PDB entry 8OXP | electron microscopy, 2.60 A resolution | chains A and B

# Chain A (and B)
Name: Serine-protein kinase ATM
From: Homo sapiens
Notes: EC 2.7.11.1; chain B of this document is another copy of the same molecule, construct and numbering; everything in this record applies to it too
UniProtKB: Q13315 (ATM_HUMAN); residues 1-3056 here = UniProt positions 1-3056
Sequence (3184 residues; row label = number of the first residue in the row; numbers below 1 keep their minus sign (Met-127 is residue -127)):
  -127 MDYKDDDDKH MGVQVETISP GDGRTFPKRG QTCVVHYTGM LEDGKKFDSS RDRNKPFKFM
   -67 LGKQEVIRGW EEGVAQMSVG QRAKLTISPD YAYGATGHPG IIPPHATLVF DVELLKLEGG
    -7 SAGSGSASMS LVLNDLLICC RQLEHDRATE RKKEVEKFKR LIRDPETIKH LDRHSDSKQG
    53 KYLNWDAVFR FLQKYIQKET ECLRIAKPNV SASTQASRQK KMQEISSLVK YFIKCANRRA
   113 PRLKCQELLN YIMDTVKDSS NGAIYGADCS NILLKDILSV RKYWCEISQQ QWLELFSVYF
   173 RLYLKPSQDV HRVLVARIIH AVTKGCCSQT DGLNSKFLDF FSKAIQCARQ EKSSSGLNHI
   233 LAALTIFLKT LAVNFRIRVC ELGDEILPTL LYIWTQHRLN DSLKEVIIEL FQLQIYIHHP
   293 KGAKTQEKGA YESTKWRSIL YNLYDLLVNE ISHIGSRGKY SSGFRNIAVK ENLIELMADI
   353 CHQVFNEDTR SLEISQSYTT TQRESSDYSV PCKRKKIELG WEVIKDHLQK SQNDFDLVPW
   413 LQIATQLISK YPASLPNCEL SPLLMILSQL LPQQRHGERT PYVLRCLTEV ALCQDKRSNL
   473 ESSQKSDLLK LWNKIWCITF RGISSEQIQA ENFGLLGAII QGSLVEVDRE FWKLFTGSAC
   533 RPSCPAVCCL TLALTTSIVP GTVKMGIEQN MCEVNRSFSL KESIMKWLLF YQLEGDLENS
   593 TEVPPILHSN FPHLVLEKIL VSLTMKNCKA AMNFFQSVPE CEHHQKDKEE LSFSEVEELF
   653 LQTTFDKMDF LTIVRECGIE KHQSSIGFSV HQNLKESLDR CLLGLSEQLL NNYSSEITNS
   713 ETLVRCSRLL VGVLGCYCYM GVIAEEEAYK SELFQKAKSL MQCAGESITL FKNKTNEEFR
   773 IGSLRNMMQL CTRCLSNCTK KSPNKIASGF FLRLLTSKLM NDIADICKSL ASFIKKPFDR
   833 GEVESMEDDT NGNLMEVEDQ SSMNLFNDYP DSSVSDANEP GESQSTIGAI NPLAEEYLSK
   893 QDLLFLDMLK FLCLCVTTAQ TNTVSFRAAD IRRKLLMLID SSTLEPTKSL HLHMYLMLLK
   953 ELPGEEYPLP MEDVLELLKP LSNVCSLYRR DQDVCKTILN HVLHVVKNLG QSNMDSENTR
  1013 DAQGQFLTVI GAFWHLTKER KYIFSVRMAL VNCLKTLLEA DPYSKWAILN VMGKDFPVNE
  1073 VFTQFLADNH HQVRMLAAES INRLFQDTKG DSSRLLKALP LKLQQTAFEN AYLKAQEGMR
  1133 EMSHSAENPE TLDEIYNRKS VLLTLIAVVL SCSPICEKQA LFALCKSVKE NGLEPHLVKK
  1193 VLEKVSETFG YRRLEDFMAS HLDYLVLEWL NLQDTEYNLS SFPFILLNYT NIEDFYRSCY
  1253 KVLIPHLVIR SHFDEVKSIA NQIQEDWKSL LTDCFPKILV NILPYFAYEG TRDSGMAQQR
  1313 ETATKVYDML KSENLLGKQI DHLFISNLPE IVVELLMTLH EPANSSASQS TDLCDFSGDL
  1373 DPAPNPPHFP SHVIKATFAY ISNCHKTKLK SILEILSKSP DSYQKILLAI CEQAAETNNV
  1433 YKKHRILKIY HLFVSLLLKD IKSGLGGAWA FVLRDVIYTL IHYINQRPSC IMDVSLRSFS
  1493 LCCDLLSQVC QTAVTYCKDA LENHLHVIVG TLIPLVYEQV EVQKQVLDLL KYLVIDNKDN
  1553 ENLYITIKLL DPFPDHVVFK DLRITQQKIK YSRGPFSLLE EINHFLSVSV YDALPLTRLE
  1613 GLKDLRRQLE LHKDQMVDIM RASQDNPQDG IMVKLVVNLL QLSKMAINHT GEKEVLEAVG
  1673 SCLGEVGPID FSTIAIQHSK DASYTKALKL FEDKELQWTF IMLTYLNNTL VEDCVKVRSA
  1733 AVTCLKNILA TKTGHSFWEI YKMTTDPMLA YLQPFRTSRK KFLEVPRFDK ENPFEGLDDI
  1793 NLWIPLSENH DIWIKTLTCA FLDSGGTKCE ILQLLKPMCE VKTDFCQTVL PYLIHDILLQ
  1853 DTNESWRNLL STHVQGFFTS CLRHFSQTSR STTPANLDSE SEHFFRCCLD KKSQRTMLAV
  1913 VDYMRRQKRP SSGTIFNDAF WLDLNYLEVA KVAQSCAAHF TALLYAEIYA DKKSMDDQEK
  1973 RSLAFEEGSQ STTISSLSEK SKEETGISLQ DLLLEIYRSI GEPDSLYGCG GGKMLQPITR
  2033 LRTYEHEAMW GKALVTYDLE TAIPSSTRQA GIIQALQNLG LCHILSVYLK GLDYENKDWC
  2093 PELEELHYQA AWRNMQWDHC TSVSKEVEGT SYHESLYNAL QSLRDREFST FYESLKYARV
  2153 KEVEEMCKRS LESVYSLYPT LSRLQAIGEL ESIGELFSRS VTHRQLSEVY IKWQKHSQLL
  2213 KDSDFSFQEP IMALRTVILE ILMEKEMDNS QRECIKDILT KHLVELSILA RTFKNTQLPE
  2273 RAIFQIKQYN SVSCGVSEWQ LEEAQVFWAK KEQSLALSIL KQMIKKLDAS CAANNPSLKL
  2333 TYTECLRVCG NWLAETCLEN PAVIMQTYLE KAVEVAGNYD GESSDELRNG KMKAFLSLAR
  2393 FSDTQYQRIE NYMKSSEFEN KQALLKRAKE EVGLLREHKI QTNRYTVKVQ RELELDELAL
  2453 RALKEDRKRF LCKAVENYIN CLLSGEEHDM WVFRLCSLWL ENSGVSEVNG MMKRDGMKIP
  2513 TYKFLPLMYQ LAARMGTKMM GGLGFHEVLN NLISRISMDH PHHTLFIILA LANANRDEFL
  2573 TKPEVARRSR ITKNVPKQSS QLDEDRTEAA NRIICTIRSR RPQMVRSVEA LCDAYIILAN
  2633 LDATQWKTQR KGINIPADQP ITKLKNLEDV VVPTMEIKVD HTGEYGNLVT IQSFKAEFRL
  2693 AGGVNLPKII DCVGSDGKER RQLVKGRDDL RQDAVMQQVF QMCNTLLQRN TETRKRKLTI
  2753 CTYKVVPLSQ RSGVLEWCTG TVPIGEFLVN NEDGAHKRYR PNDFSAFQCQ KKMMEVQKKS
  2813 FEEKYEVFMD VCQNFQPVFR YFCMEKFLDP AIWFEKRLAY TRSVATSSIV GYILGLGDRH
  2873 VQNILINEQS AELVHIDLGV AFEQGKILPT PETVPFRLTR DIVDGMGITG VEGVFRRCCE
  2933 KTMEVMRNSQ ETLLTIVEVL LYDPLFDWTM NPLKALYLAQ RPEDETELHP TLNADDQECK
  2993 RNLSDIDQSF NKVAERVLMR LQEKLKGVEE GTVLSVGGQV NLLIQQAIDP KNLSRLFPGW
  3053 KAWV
Unresolved in the structure: -127 to 4, 45-55, 75-86, 330-336, 359-388, 555-569, 586-592, 634-643, 665-678, 827-876, 1102-1107, 1135-1141, 1355-1370, 1877-1898, 1975-1983, 2113-2120, 2423-2435, 2574-2590, 2975-3000
Differences from the reference sequence: initiating methionine (-127); expression tag (-126 to 0); engineered mutation Ala2971 (Gln in Q13315)
Metal / ion sites: Zn2+: His1876, Cys1899, Cys1900; Mg2+ near Asn2875 (its only coordinating residue here)
Residues lining bound ligands: AMP-PNP (ANP; phosphoaminophosphonic acid-adenylate ester): Ala2693, Gly2694, Gly2695, Val2696, Asn2697, Pro2699, Leu2715, Lys2717, Asp2720, Tyr2755, Leu2767, Glu2768, Trp2769, Cys2770, Thr2773, Pro2775, Gln2874, Leu2877, Ile2888, Asp2889, Tyr2969
What the authors report for this chain:
  - mutagenesis - C2991L, C2991S: abolished catalytic activity
  - mutagenesis - L2970A, Q2971A: increased catalytic activity

# Interface between chain A and chain B
Contacting residue pairs - 102 pairs, chain A then chain B:
  Met2026(A) - Leu2307(B)  hydrophobic
  Met2026(A) - Ser2310(B)
  Leu2027(A) - Glu2295(B)
  Leu2027(A) - Ile2311(B)  hydrophobic
  Arg2032(A) - Glu2272(B)  salt bridge
  Arg2032(A) - Phe2299(B)
  Tyr2036(A) - Glu2304(B)  hydrogen bond
  Lys2044(A) - Lys2302(B)  hydrogen bond (side chain-backbone)
  Lys2044(A) - Glu2304(B)  salt bridge
  Leu2046(A) - Leu2073(B)
  Leu2046(A) - Ile2076(B)  hydrophobic
  Val2047(A) - Leu2071(B)
  Val2047(A) - Leu2073(B)  hydrophobic
  Val2047(A) - Gln2269(B)
  Val2047(A) - Glu2272(B)
  Thr2048(A) - Glu2272(B)  hydrogen bond
  Asp2050(A) - Leu2073(B)
  Asp2050(A) - Cys2074(B)  hydrogen bond (side chain-backbone)
  Asp2050(A) - His2075(B)  salt bridge
  Asp2050(A) - Ile2076(B)  hydrogen bond (side chain-backbone)
  Asp2050(A) - Arg2273(B)  salt bridge
  Leu2051(A) - Glu2272(B)
  Leu2051(A) - Arg2273(B)
  Leu2051(A) - Phe2276(B)
  Glu2052(A) - Phe2276(B)
  Thr2053(A) - His2075(B)
  Thr2053(A) - Phe2276(B)
  Arg2060(A) - His2075(B)
  Leu2071(A) - Val2047(B)
  Leu2073(A) - Leu2046(B)
  Leu2073(A) - Val2047(B)  hydrophobic
  Leu2073(A) - Asp2050(B)
  Cys2074(A) - Asp2050(B)  hydrogen bond (backbone-side chain)
  His2075(A) - Asp2050(B)  hydrogen bond (backbone-side chain)
  His2075(A) - Tyr2080(B)  hydrogen bond
  Ile2076(A) - Leu2046(B)  hydrophobic
  Ile2076(A) - Asp2050(B)  hydrogen bond (backbone-side chain)
  Ile2076(A) - Tyr2080(B)  hydrophobic
  Val2079(A) - Tyr2080(B)
  Val2079(A) - Gly2083(B)
  Val2079(A) - Leu2084(B)
  Tyr2080(A) - Ile2076(B)  hydrophobic
  Tyr2080(A) - Val2079(B)
  Lys2082(A) - Glu2087(B)  salt bridge
  Gly2083(A) - Val2079(B)
  Gly2083(A) - Gly2083(B)
  Leu2084(A) - Val2079(B)
  Tyr2086(A) - Tyr2086(B)  hydrophobic
  Gln2269(A) - Val2047(B)
  Glu2272(A) - Arg2032(B)  salt bridge
  Glu2272(A) - Val2047(B)
  Glu2272(A) - Thr2048(B)  hydrogen bond
  Glu2272(A) - Leu2051(B)
  Arg2273(A) - Asp2050(B)  salt bridge
  Arg2273(A) - Leu2051(B)
  Phe2276(A) - Leu2051(B)
  Phe2276(A) - Glu2052(B)
  Phe2276(A) - Thr2053(B)
  Glu2295(A) - Leu2027(B)
  Phe2299(A) - Arg2032(B)
  Lys2302(A) - Arg2032(B)
  Lys2302(A) - Tyr2036(B)
  Lys2302(A) - Lys2044(B)  hydrogen bond (backbone-side chain)
  Glu2304(A) - Tyr2036(B)  hydrogen bond
  Glu2304(A) - Lys2044(B)  salt bridge
  Leu2307(A) - Met2026(B)  hydrophobic
  Ile2311(A) - Leu2027(B)  hydrophobic
  Thr2348(A) - Asn3033(B)
  Cys2349(A) - Asn3033(B)
  Cys2349(A) - Leu3034(B)
  Leu2350(A) - Asn3033(B)
  Asn2352(A) - Gln3037(B)
  Asn2412(A) - Val3005(B)
  Leu2416(A) - Ile2899(B)  hydrophobic
  Leu2416(A) - Pro2964(B)
  Arg2419(A) - Pro2964(B)
  Ala2420(A) - Pro2964(B)  hydrophobic
  Lys2440(A) - Leu2968(B)
  Lys2440(A) - Arg2973(B)
  Arg2443(A) - Arg2973(B)
  Glu2444(A) - Pro2901(B)
  Ala2454(A) - Phe2813(B)  hydrophobic
  Lys2811(A) - Leu2450(B)
  Phe2813(A) - Ala2454(B)  hydrophobic
  Ile2899(A) - Leu2416(B)  hydrophobic
  Pro2901(A) - Glu2444(B)
  Pro2964(A) - Leu2416(B)
  Pro2964(A) - Arg2419(B)
  Pro2964(A) - Ala2420(B)  hydrophobic
  Leu2968(A) - Lys2440(B)
  Arg2973(A) - Lys2440(B)
  Arg2973(A) - Arg2443(B)
  Arg3008(A) - Ser2408(B)  hydrogen bond
  Arg3008(A) - Asn2412(B)  hydrogen bond
  Lys3018(A) - Gly3023(B)
  Gly3023(A) - Lys3018(B)
  Asn3033(A) - Thr2348(B)
  Asn3033(A) - Cys2349(B)
  Asn3033(A) - Leu2350(B)
  Leu3034(A) - Cys2349(B)
  Gln3037(A) - Cys2349(B)
  Gln3037(A) - Asn2352(B)
Interface residues without a listed pair, chain A (84 interface residues in all): Ile2064, Glu2087, Ser2306, Ser2310, Glu2347, Glu2351, Arg2400, Ser2408, Glu2409, Lys2413, Leu2450, Glu2895, Lys2898, Leu2900, Pro2903, Arg2928, Met2962, Asn2963, Lys3004, Val3005, Glu3022, Thr3024, Leu3026, Gly3030, Asp3041
Interface residues without a listed pair, chain B (84 interface residues in all): Arg2060, Gln2061, Ile2064, Lys2082, Glu2347, Glu2351, Arg2400, Glu2409, Lys2413, Ala2451, Lys2811, Lys2898, Leu2900, Pro2903, Arg2928, Met2962, Asn2963, Ala2971, Lys3004, Arg3008, Glu3022, Leu3026, Gly3030, Asp3041

# Overview
The chain A/chain B interface involves 84 residues from each chain, with 14 hydrogen bonds and 8 salt bridges.
Polar pairs include Arg2032(A)-Glu2272(B), Lys2044(A)-Glu2304(B) and Asp2050(A)-His2075(B). Chain A binds
AMP-PNP. From the paper: C2991L and C2991S of chain A abolish catalytic activity; L2970A and Q2971A of chain A
increase catalytic activity.
Both chains are Serine-protein kinase ATM (Homo sapiens). Entry 8OXP (ATM(Q2971A) in complex with Mg AMP-PNP)
was determined by electron microscopy together with 8OXM, 8OXO and 8OXQ from the same study.
